3ZJE - chains A and B; structure by X-ray diffraction, 1.84 A resolution.

# Chain A (and B)
Protein: A20P50
Organism: Homo sapiens
Notes: EC 3.4.19.12, 6.3.2.-; fragment: otu domain, residues 1-366; chain B of this document is another copy of the same molecule, construct and numbering; everything in this record applies to it too
UniProt: P21580 (TNAP3_HUMAN); residues 1-366 here = UniProt positions 1-366
Chain sequence (366 residues; numbered 1 to 366; the number before each row is that of its first residue):
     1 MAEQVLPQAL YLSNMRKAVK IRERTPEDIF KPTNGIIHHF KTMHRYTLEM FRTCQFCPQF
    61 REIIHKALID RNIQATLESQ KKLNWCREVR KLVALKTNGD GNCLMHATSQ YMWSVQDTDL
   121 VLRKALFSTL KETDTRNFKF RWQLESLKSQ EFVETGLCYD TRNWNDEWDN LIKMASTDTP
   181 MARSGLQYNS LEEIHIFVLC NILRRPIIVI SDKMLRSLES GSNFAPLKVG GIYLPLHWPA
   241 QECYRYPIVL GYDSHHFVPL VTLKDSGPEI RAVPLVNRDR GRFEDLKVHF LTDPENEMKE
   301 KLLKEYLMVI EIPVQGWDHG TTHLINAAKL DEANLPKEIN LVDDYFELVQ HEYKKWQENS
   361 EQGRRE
Not modelled in the structure: 1-4, 150-159, 181-184, 219-226, 266, 357-366 (chain B: 1-4, 154-163, 181-184, 213-226, 266, 358-366)
Construct notes: engineered mutation S114 (Gly in P21580)
Modified / non-standard residues: C103 (s-hydroxycysteine; CSO)
Swiss-Prot annotation at these positions:
  - region (Interaction with ubiquitin): L157 to Y159, S190 to E192, F224 to L227
  - active site: D100, C103 (Nucleophile), H256 (Proton acceptor)
  - modified residue: A2 (N-acetylalanine)
From the paper describing this entry:
  - post-translational modification sites: C103

# How chain A and chain B interact
Pairs across the interface - 25 pairs, chain A then chain B:
  L12(A) - M15(B)
  S13(A) - M15(B)
  S13(A) - R16(B)  hydrogen bond (backbone-backbone)
  N14(A) - N14(B)  hydrogen bond
  M15(A) - P7(B)  hydrophobic
  M15(A) - L12(B)
  M15(A) - S13(B)  hydrogen bond (backbone-backbone)
  M15(A) - L348(B)
  R16(A) - S13(B)  hydrogen bond (backbone-backbone)
  R16(A) - D344(B)
  R16(A) - E347(B)
  R16(A) - L348(B)
  V19(A) - L348(B)  hydrophobic
  V19(A) - H351(B)
  E23(A) - H351(B)  salt bridge
  D119(A) - H351(B)  salt bridge
  D344(A) - R16(B)
  E347(A) - R16(B)  salt bridge
  L348(A) - M15(B)
  L348(A) - R16(B)
  L348(A) - V19(B)  hydrophobic
  H351(A) - V19(B)
  H351(A) - R22(B)
  H351(A) - E23(B)  salt bridge
  H351(A) - D119(B)  salt bridge
Interface residues without a listed pair, chain A (13 interface residues in all): P7
Interface residues without a listed pair, chain B (15 interface residues in all): V5

# Summary
Chain A and chain B form an interface of 13 and 15 residues respectively; the contacts include 4 hydrogen
bonds and 5 salt bridges. Among the polar pairs are E23(A)-H351(B), D119(A)-H351(B) and E347(A)-R16(B).
UniProt lists 3 active-site residues on chain A. The paper reports a modification site at C103(A).
Both chains are A20P50 (Homo sapiens). Entry 3ZJE (A20 OTU domain in reversibly oxidised (SOH) state) was
determined by X-ray diffraction together with 3ZJD, 3ZJF and 3ZJG from the same study.
